PDB entry 4Y5I | X-ray diffraction, 1.40 A resolution | chains A and F

== Chain A ==
Molecule: 14-3-3 protein sigma
Organism: Homo sapiens
UniProtKB: P31947 (1433S_HUMAN); numbering as in UniProt (aligned over 1-231)
Sequence (236 residues; numbered -4 to 231; the number before each row is that of its first residue; numbers below 1 keep their minus sign (Gly-4 is residue -4)):
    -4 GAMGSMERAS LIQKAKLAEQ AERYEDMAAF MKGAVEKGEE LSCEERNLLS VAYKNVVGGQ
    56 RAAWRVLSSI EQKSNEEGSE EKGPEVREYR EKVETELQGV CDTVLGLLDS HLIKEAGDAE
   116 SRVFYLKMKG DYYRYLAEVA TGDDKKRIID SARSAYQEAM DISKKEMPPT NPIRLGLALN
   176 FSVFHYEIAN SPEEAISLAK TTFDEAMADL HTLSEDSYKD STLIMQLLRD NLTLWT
Not modelled in the structure: 71-77, 110-111
Sequence notes: expression tag (-4 to 0)
Curated features (UniProtKB/Swiss-Prot):
  - site (Interaction with phosphoserine on interacting protein): Arg56, Arg129
  - modified residue (Phosphoserine): Ser5, Ser74

== Chain F ==
Molecule: Microtubule-associated protein tau
UniProtKB: P10636 (TAU_HUMAN); residues 2-8 here correspond to UniProt positions 528-534 (UniProt number = residue number + 526)
Sequence (9 residues; numbered 1 to 9; the number before each row is that of its first residue):
     1 XRTPSLPTX
Modified positions: ACE (acetyl group) at position 1; Ser5 (phosphoserine; SEP); PIP (piperidine) at position 9
Sequence notes: acetylation (1); expression tag (9)
Curated features (UniProtKB/Swiss-Prot):
  - modified residue: Thr3 (Phosphothreonine), Ser5 (Phosphoserine), Thr8 (Phosphothreonine)

== Chain A / chain F interface ==
Pairs across the interface (24):
  Asn42(A) - PIP_9(F)
  Ser45(A) - PIP_9(F)
  Val46(A) - PIP_9(F)
  Lys49(A) - Leu6(F)  hydrogen bond (side chain-backbone)
  Lys49(A) - Pro7(F)
  Lys49(A) - Thr8(F)
  Arg56(A) - Ser5(F)
  Arg60(A) - Arg2(F)
  Arg129(A) - Ser5(F)
  Tyr130(A) - Ser5(F)
  Leu174(A) - Pro4(F)
  Leu174(A) - Ser5(F)
  Leu174(A) - Leu6(F)
  Asn175(A) - Ser5(F)
  Asn175(A) - Leu6(F)  hydrogen bond (side chain-backbone)
  Val178(A) - Thr3(F)
  Val178(A) - Pro4(F)
  Tyr181(A) - Thr3(F)
  Glu182(A) - Arg2(F)
  Glu182(A) - Thr3(F)  hydrogen bond (side chain-backbone)
  Leu222(A) - Pro7(F)
  Asn226(A) - Thr3(F)
  Asn226(A) - Pro4(F)  hydrogen bond (side chain-backbone)
  Trp230(A) - Thr3(F)  hydrogen bond
Also at the interface, not in a pair above, chain A (20 interface residues in all): Lys122, Gly171, Ile219, Leu229

== Summary ==
20 residues of chain A and 8 residues of chain F are in contact; the contacts include 5 hydrogen bonds. Among
the polar pairs are Lys49(A)-Leu6(F), Asn175(A)-Leu6(F) and Glu182(A)-Thr3(F).
Here chain A is 14-3-3 protein sigma (Homo sapiens) and chain F is Microtubule-associated protein tau. Entry
4Y5I (Crystal structure of C-terminal modified Tau peptide-hybrid 126B with 14-3-3sigma) was determined by
X-ray diffraction, deposited together with 5HF3 and 4Y32.
